7SID - chains A and C of the 4 polymer chains in the assembly; structure by electron microscopy, 2.53 A resolution.

[Chain A (and C)]
Molecule: Serine-protein kinase ATM
Organism: Homo sapiens
Notes: EC 2.7.11.1; chain C of this document is another copy of the same molecule, construct and numbering; everything in this record applies to it too
UniProtKB: Q13315 (ATM_HUMAN); residues 1-3056 here = UniProt positions 1-3056
Sequence (3056 residues; row label = number of the first residue in the row):
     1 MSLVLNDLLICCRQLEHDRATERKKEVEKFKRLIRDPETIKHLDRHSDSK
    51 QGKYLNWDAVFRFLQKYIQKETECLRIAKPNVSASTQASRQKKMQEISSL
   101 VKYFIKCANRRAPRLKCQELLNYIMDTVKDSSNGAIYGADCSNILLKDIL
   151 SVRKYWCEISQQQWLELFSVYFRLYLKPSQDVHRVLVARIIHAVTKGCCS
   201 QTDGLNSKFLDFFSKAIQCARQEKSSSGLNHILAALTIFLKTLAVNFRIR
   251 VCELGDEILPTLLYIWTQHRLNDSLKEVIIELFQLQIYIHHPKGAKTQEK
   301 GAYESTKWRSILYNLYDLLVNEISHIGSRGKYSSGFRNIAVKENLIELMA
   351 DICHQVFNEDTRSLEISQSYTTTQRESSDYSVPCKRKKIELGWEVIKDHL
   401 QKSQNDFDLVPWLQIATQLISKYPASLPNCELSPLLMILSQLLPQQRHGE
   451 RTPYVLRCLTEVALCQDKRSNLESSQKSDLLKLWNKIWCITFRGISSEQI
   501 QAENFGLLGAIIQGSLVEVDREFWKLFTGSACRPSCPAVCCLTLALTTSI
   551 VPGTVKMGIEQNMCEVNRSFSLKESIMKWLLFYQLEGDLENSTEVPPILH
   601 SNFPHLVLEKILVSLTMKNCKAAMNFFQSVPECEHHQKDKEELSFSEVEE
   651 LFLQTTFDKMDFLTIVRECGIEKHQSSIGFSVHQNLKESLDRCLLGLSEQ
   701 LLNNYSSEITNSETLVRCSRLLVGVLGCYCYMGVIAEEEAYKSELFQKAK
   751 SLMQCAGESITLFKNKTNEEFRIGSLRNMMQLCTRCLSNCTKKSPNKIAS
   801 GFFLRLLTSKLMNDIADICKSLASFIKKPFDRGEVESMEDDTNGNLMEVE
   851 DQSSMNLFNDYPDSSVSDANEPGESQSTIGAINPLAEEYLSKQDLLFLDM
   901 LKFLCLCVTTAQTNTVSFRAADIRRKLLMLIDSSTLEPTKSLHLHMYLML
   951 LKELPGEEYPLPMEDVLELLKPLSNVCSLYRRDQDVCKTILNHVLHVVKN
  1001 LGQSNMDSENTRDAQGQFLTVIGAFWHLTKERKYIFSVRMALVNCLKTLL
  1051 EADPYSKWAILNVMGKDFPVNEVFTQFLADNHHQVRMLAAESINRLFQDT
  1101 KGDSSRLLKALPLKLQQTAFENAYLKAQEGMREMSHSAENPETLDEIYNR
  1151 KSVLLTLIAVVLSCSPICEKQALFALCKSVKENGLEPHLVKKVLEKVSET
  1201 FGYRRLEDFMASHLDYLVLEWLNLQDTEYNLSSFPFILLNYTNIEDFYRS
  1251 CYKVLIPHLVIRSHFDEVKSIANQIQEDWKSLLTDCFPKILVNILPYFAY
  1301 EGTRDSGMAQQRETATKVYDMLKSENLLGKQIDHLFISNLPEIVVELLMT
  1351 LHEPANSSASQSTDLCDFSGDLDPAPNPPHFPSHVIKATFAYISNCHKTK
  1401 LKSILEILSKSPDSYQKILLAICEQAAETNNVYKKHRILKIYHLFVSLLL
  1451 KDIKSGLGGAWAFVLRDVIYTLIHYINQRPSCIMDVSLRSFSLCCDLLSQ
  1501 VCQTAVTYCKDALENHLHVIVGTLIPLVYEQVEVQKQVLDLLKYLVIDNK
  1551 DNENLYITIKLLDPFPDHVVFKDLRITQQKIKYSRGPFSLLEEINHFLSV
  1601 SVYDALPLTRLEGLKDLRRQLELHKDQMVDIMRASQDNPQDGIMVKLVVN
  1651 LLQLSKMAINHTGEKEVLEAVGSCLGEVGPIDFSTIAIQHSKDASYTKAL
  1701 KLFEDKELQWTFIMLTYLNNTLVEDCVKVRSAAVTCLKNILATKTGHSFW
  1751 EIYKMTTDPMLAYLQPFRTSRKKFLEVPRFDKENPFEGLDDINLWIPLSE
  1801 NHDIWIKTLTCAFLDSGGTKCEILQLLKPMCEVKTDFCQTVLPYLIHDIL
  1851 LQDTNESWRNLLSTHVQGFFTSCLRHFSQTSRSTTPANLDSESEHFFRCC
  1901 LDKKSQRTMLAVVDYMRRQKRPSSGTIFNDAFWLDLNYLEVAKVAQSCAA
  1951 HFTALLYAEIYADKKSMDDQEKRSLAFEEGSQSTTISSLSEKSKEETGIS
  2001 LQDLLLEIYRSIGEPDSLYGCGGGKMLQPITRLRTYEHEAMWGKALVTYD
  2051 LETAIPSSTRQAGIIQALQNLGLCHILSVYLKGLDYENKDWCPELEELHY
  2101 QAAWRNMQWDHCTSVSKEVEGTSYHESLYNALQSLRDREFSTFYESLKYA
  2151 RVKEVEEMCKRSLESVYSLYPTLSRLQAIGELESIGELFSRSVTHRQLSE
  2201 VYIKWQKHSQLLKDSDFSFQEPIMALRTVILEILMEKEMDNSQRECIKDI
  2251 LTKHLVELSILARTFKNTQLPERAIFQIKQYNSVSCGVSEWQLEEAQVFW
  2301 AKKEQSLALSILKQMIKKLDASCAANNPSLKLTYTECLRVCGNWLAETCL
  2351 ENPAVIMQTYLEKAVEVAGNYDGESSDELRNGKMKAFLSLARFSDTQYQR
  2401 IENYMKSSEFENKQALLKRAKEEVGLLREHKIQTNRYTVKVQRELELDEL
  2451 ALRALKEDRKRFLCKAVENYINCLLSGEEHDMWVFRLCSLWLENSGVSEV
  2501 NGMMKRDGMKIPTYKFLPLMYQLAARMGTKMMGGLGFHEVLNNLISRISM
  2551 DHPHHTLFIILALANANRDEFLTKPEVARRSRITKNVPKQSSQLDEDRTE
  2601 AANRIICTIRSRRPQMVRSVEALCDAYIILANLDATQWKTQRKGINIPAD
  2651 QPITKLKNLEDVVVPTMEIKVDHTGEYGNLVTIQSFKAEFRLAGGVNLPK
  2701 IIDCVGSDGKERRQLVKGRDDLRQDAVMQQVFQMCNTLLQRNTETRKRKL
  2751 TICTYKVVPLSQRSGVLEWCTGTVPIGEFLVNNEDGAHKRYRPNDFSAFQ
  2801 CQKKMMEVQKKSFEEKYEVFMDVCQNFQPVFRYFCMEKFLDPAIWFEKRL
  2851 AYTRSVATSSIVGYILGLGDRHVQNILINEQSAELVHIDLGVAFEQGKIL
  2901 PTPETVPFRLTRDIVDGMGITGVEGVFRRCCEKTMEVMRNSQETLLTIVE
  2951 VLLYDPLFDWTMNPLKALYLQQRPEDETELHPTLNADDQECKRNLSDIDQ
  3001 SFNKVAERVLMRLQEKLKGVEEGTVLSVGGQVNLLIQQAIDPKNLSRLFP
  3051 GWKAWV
Unresolved in the structure: 1-4, 45-55, 75-86, 330-336, 359-388, 555-569, 587-592, 634-643, 665-678, 827-876, 1102-1107, 1135-1141, 1355-1370, 1877-1898, 1975-1983, 2113-2120, 2423-2435, 2574-2590, 2975-3000
Ion coordination: Mg2+: Asn-2875, Asp-2889
Residues lining bound ligands: AMP-PNP (ANP; phosphoaminophosphonic acid-adenylate ester): Ala-2693, Gly-2694, Val-2696, Pro-2699, Leu-2715, Lys-2717, Tyr-2755, Leu-2767, Glu-2768, Trp-2769, Cys-2770, Thr-2773, Pro-2775, Gln-2874, Leu-2877, Ile-2888, Asp-2889, Tyr-2969
Reported in the primary citation:
  - disease-associated variants - S978P, C987W, C987Y, F1025L, F1025S: decreased stability with Nibrin (proposed by the authors, not directly observed)
  - disease-associated variants - S974F, S978A, S978Y, R981C, R981H: decreased binding to Nibrin (proposed by the authors, not directly observed)
  - post-translational modification sites: Ser-1981, Lys-3016 (citing earlier work)
  - catalytic residues: Asp-2870, His-2872 (citing earlier work)

[How chain A and chain C interact]
Residue-residue contacts (110):
  Met-2026(A) with Leu-2307(C), hydrophobic; Ser-2310(C)
  Leu-2027(A) with Lys-2279(C); Glu-2295(C); Ile-2311(C), hydrophobic
  Arg-2032(A) with Glu-2272(C), salt bridge; Phe-2299(C); Leu-2307(C)
  Tyr-2036(A) with Glu-2304(C), hydrogen bond
  Lys-2044(A) with Lys-2302(C), hydrogen bond (side chain-backbone); Glu-2304(C), salt bridge
  Leu-2046(A) with Ile-2076(C), hydrophobic
  Val-2047(A) with Leu-2071(C); Leu-2073(C), hydrophobic; Gln-2269(C); Glu-2272(C)
  Thr-2048(A) with Glu-2272(C)
  Asp-2050(A) with Leu-2073(C); Cys-2074(C), hydrogen bond (side chain-backbone); His-2075(C), hydrogen bond (side chain-backbone); Ile-2076(C), hydrogen bond (side chain-backbone); Arg-2273(C), salt bridge
  Leu-2051(A) with Glu-2272(C); Arg-2273(C); Phe-2276(C)
  Glu-2052(A) with Phe-2276(C)
  Arg-2060(A) with His-2075(C)
  Leu-2071(A) with Val-2047(C)
  Leu-2073(A) with Val-2047(C), hydrophobic; Asp-2050(C)
  Cys-2074(A) with Asp-2050(C), hydrogen bond (backbone-side chain)
  His-2075(A) with Asp-2050(C), hydrogen bond (backbone-side chain); Arg-2060(C)
  Ile-2076(A) with Leu-2046(C), hydrophobic; Asp-2050(C), hydrogen bond (backbone-side chain)
  Val-2079(A) with Tyr-2080(C); Gly-2083(C); Leu-2084(C); Glu-2087(C)
  Tyr-2080(A) with Val-2079(C)
  Lys-2082(A) with Glu-2087(C), salt bridge
  Gly-2083(A) with Val-2079(C); Gly-2083(C)
  Leu-2084(A) with Val-2079(C)
  Tyr-2086(A) with Tyr-2086(C), hydrophobic
  Glu-2087(A) with Val-2079(C); Lys-2082(C), salt bridge
  Gln-2269(A) with Val-2047(C)
  Glu-2272(A) with Arg-2032(C), salt bridge; Val-2047(C); Thr-2048(C); Leu-2051(C)
  Arg-2273(A) with Asp-2050(C), salt bridge; Leu-2051(C)
  Phe-2276(A) with Leu-2051(C); Glu-2052(C)
  Lys-2279(A) with Leu-2027(C)
  Glu-2295(A) with Leu-2027(C)
  Phe-2299(A) with Arg-2032(C)
  Lys-2302(A) with Lys-2044(C), hydrogen bond (backbone-side chain)
  Glu-2304(A) with Tyr-2036(C), hydrogen bond; Lys-2044(C), salt bridge
  Leu-2307(A) with Met-2026(C), hydrophobic; Arg-2032(C)
  Ser-2310(A) with Met-2026(C)
  Ile-2311(A) with Leu-2027(C), hydrophobic
  Thr-2348(A) with Asn-3033(C)
  Cys-2349(A) with Asn-3033(C); Leu-3034(C), hydrophobic; Gln-3037(C)
  Leu-2350(A) with Asn-3033(C)
  Glu-2351(A) with Gln-3037(C)
  Asn-2352(A) with Gln-3037(C), hydrogen bond (backbone-side chain); Asp-3041(C), hydrogen bond
  Ser-2408(A) with Arg-3008(C)
  Glu-2409(A) with Lys-2898(C)
  Lys-2413(A) with Ile-2899(C); Leu-2900(C)
  Leu-2416(A) with Ile-2899(C), hydrophobic; Met-2962(C)
  Ala-2420(A) with Pro-2964(C), hydrophobic
  Lys-2440(A) with Leu-2968(C); Gln-2971(C), hydrogen bond (side chain-backbone); Gln-2972(C)
  Arg-2443(A) with Arg-2973(C)
  Glu-2444(A) with Pro-2901(C)
  Ala-2454(A) with Phe-2813(C), hydrophobic
  Phe-2813(A) with Ala-2454(C), hydrophobic
  Lys-2898(A) with Glu-2409(C)
  Ile-2899(A) with Lys-2413(C); Leu-2416(C), hydrophobic
  Leu-2900(A) with Lys-2413(C)
  Pro-2901(A) with Glu-2444(C)
  Met-2962(A) with Leu-2416(C)
  Pro-2964(A) with Ala-2420(C), hydrophobic
  Leu-2968(A) with Lys-2440(C)
  Gln-2971(A) with Lys-2440(C), hydrogen bond (backbone-side chain)
  Gln-2972(A) with Lys-2440(C)
  Arg-2973(A) with Arg-2443(C)
  Arg-3008(A) with Ser-2408(C)
  Lys-3018(A) with Gly-3023(C)
  Gly-3023(A) with Lys-3018(C)
  Asn-3033(A) with Thr-2348(C); Cys-2349(C); Leu-2350(C)
  Leu-3034(A) with Cys-2349(C), hydrophobic
  Gln-3037(A) with Cys-2349(C); Glu-2351(C); Asn-2352(C), hydrogen bond (side chain-backbone)
  Asp-3041(A) with Asn-2352(C), hydrogen bond
Interface residues without a listed pair, chain A (87 interface residues in all): Gly-2023, Thr-2053, Gln-2061, Ile-2064, Ser-2306, Gln-2314, Arg-2400, Asn-2412, Arg-2419, Leu-2447, Ala-2451, Thr-2902, Pro-2903, Arg-2928, Asn-2963, Ala-2967, Val-3005, Glu-3022, Gly-3030
Interface residues without a listed pair, chain C (87 interface residues in all): Gly-2023, Thr-2053, Gln-2061, Ile-2064, Ser-2306, Gln-2314, Arg-2400, Asn-2412, Arg-2419, Leu-2447, Ala-2451, Thr-2902, Pro-2903, Arg-2928, Asn-2963, Ala-2967, Val-3005, Glu-3022, Gly-3030

[In short]
The chain A/chain C interface involves 87 residues from each chain; the contacts include 16 hydrogen bonds and
8 salt bridges. Polar pairs include Arg-2032(A)/Glu-2272(C), Lys-2044(A)/Glu-2304(C) and
Asp-2050(A)/Arg-2273(C). The paper reports catalytic residues Asp-2870(A) and His-2872(A); S978P, C987W and
C987Y of chain A, among others, reduce stability with Nibrin; 10 substitutions were tested in all.
Both chains are Serine-protein kinase ATM (Homo sapiens). Entry 7SID (Human ATM Dimer Bound to Nbs1) was
determined by electron microscopy, deposited together with 7SIC.
